Entry 7NSU (electron microscopy, 4.70 A resolution (low resolution: residue-level contacts below are approximate; hydrogen-bond / salt-bridge calls are withheld)); this record covers chains A and D of the 6 polymer chains in the assembly.

[Chain A]
Protein: Outer membrane protein F
Organism: Escherichia coli (strain K12)
UniProtKB: P02931 (OMPF_ECOLI); residues 1-340 here correspond to UniProt positions 23-362 (UniProt number = residue number + 22)
Sequence (340 residues; each row starts with the number of its first residue):
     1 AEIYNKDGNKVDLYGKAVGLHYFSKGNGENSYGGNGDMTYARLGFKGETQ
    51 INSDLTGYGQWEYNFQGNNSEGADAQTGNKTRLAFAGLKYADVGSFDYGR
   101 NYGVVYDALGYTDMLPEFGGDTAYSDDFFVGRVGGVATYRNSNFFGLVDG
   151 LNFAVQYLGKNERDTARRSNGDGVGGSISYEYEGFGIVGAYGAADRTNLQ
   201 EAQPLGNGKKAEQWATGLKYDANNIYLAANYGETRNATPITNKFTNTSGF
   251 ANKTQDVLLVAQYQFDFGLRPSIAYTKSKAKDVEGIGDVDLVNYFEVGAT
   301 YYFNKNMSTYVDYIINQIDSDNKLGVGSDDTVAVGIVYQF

[Chain D]
Protein: Colicin-E9
Organism: Escherichia coli
Notes: EC 3.1.-.-
UniProtKB: P09883 (CEA9_ECOLX); numbering as in UniProt (aligned over 1-582)
Sequence (582 residues; numbered 1 to 582; the number before each row is that of its first residue):
     1 MSGGDGRGHNTGAHSTSGNINGGPTGIGVSGGCSDGSGWSSENNPWGGGS
    51 GSGIHWGGGSGRGNGGGNGNSGGGSGTGGNLSAVAAPVAFGFPALSTPGA
   101 GGLAVSISASELSAAIAGIIAKLKKVNLKFTPFGVVLSSLIPSEIAKDDP
   151 NMMSKIVTSLPADDITESPVSSLPLDKATVNVNVRVVDDVKDERQNISVV
   201 SGVPMSVPVVDAKPTERPGVFTASIPGAPVLNISVNDSTPAVQTLSPGVT
   251 NNTDKDVRPAGFTQGGNTRDAVIRFPKDSGHNAVYVSVSDVLSPDQVKQR
   301 QDEENRRQQEWDATHPVEAAERNYERARAELNQANEDVARNQERQAKAVQ
   351 VYNSRKSELDAANKTLADAIAEIKQFNRFAHDPMAGGHRMWQMAGLKAQR
   401 AQTDVNNKQAAFDAAAKEKSDADAALSAAQERRKQKENKEKDAKDKLDKE
   451 SKRNKPGKATGKGKPVGDKWLDDAGKDSGAPIPDRIADKLRDKEFKSFDD
   501 FRKAVWEEVSKDPELSKNLNPSNKSSVSKGYSPFTPKNQQVGGRKVYELH
   551 HDKPISQGGEVYDMDNIRVTTPKRHIDIHRGK
Unresolved in the structure: 1-2, 67-84, 126-131, 447-582
Differences from the reference sequence: engineered mutation Cys33 (Ala in P09883)
Swiss-Prot annotation at these positions:
  - binding site (Zn(2+)): His550, His575, His579
From the paper describing this entry:
  - mutagenesis - H551A: abolished catalytic activity (citing earlier work)
  - mutagenesis - W39A: abolished binding to Tol-Pal system protein TolB (citing earlier work)

[Interface between chain A and chain D]
Contacting residue pairs (41; chain A residue first):
  Asn5(A) with Gly18(D); Asn19(D); Ile20(D)
  Asp7(A) with Gly23(D); Pro24(D); Thr25(D); Gly26(D); Ile27(D)
  Gly8(A) with Gly23(D)
  Lys10(A) with Ser17(D); Gly18(D)
  Lys46(A) with His14(D)
  Glu48(A) with Ser15(D)
  Gln50(A) with Pro24(D)
  Ile51(A) with Pro24(D)
  Gln60(A) with His14(D)
  Lys89(A) with Ala13(D); Ser15(D)
  Tyr106(A) with Asp5(D); His9(D)
  Asp113(A) with Asp5(D); Gly6(D)
  Met114(A) with Gly6(D); Arg7(D)
  Leu115(A) with Gly3(D); Gly4(D)
  Pro116(A) with Gly3(D); Gly4(D)
  Glu117(A) with Gly3(D)
  Phe118(A) with Gly3(D)
  Asn152(A) with Gly12(D)
  Ala166(A) with Glu216(D)
  Ser179(A) with Thr11(D)
  Leu199(A) with Glu216(D)
  Gln200(A) with Glu216(D)
  Ala202(A) with Thr215(D); Glu216(D)
  Gln203(A) with Glu216(D)
  Gln264(A) with Arg7(D)
  Arg270(A) with Arg7(D)
  Tyr302(A) with Arg7(D)
Other interface residues (no listed pair), chain A (36 interface residues in all): Arg42, Thr49, Arg82, Ser95, Tyr102, Gly110, Arg132, Arg140, Pro204
Other interface residues (no listed pair), chain D (26 interface residues in all): Thr16, Asn21, Gly22, Pro218
Interface features reported in the paper:
  - hot spots on chain D (mutagenesis) - D5A, R7A, T11A: decreased binding to Outer membrane protein F (chain A) (citing earlier work)
  - hot spots on chain D (mutagenesis) - D5A/R7A: abolished binding to OmpF (citing earlier work)

[Overview]
The interface between chain A and chain D involves 36 residues on one side and 26 on the other. From the
paper: D5A, R7A and T11A of chain D reduce binding to Outer membrane protein F (chain A); H551A of chain D
abolishes catalytic activity; 6 substitutions were tested in all.
Here chain A is Outer membrane protein F (Escherichia coli (strain K12)) and chain D is Colicin-E9
(Escherichia coli). Entry 7NSU (ColicinE9 intact translocation complex) was determined by electron microscopy
together with 7NST from the same study.
